Entry 9CE7 (electron microscopy, 2.72 A resolution); this record covers chains O and P of the 28 polymer chains in the assembly.

Chain O (and P):
Molecule: Proteasome subunit beta
Source organism: Mycobacterium tuberculosis
Notes: EC 3.4.25.1; chain P of this document is another copy of the same molecule, construct and numbering; everything in this record applies to it too
UniProt: P9WHT9 (PSB_MYCTU); residues 1-234 here correspond to UniProt positions 58-291 (UniProt number = residue number + 57)
Amino-acid sequence (234 residues; row label = number of the first residue in the row):
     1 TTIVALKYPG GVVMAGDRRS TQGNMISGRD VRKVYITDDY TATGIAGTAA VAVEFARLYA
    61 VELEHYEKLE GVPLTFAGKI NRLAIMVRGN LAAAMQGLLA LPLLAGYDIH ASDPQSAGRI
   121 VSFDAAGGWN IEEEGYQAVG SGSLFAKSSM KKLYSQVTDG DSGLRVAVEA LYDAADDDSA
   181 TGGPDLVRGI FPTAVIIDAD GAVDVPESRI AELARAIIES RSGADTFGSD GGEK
Disordered / not traced: 223-234
Swiss-Prot annotation at these positions:
  - active site: Thr-1 (Nucleophile)
  - site: Thr-1 (Covalent link with the inhibitor MLN-273)
What the authors report for this chain:
  - catalytic residues: Thr-1, Asp-17, Lys-33 (citing earlier work)
  - mutagenesis - V53Q: increased catalytic activity
  - mutagenesis - Y35F: decreased catalytic activity
  - mutagenesis - A92G/A93G/A94G, A100S: abolished catalytic activity

Chain O / chain P interface:
Contacting residue pairs - 20 pairs, chain O then chain P:
  Asn-24(O) with Asp-178(P); Ser-179(P), hydrogen bond (backbone-side chain)
  Met-25(O) with Phe-145(P), hydrophobic; Asp-178(P)
  Ile-26(O) with Asp-176(P); Asp-177(P)
  Arg-29(O) with Asp-176(P)
  Phe-145(O) with Met-25(P), hydrophobic
  Asp-176(O) with Ile-26(P); Arg-29(P); Arg-188(P), salt bridge
  Asp-177(O) with Ile-26(P)
  Asp-178(O) with Asn-24(P); Met-25(P)
  Ser-179(O) with Asn-24(P), hydrogen bond (side chain-backbone)
  Val-187(O) with Arg-221(P); Ser-222(P)
  Arg-188(O) with Asp-176(P), salt bridge
  Arg-221(O) with Val-187(P)
  Ser-222(O) with Val-187(P)
Other interface residues (no listed pair), chain O (17 interface residues in all): Ser-141, Tyr-172, Ala-180, Ile-218
Other interface residues (no listed pair), chain P (17 interface residues in all): Ser-141, Tyr-172, Ala-180, Ile-218

In short:
The chain O/chain P interface involves 17 residues from each chain; the contacts include 2 hydrogen bonds and
2 salt bridges. Among the polar pairs are Asp-176(O)/Arg-188(P) and Asn-24(O)/Ser-179(P). The paper reports
catalytic residues Thr-1(O), Asp-17(O) and Lys-33(O); A92G/A93G/A94G and A100S of chain O abolish catalytic
activity; 4 substitutions were tested in all.
Both chains are Proteasome subunit beta (Mycobacterium tuberculosis). Entry 9CE7 (20S Proteasome core particle
open gate variant) was determined by electron microscopy (same publication as 9CE5, 9CE8, 9CEB, 9CEE and
9CEG).
